5Z3O - chains D and J of the 11 polymer chains in the assembly; structure by electron microscopy, 3.62 A resolution.

[Chain D]
Molecule: Histone H2B 1.1
From: Xenopus laevis
UniProt: P02281 (H2B11_XENLA); residues 1-122 here correspond to UniProt positions 5-126 (UniProt number = residue number + 4)
Amino-acid sequence (122 residues; row label = number of the first residue in the row):
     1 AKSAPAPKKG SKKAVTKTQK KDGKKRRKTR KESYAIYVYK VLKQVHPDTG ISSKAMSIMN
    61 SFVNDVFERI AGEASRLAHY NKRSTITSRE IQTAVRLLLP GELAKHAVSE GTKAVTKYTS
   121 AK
Not modelled in the structure: 1-28, 122
UniProt features mapped onto this chain:
  - modified residue: Lys2 (N6-acetyllysine), Lys9 (N6-acetyllysine), Ser11 (Phosphoserine), Lys12 (N6-acetyllysine), Lys17 (N6-acetyllysine)
  - glycosylation: Ser109 (O-linked (GlcNAc) serine)
  - cross-link: Lys117 (Glycyl lysine isopeptide (Lys-Gly) (interchain with G-Cter in ubiquitin))

[Chain J]
Molecule: 167-nt DNA strand
Sequence (167 nucleotides; numbered -19 to 147; the number before each row is that of its first residue; numbers below 1 keep their minus sign (DA-19 is residue -19)):
   -19 ATCGTACTTC TCGACAAGCT TCAGGATGTA TATATCTGAC ACGTGCCTGG AGACTAGGGA
    41 GTAATCCCCT TGGCGGTTAA AACGCGGGGG ACAGCGCGTA CGTGCGTTTA AGCGGTGCTA
   101 GAGCTGTCTA CGACCAATTG AGCGGCCTCG GCACCGGGAT TCTCGAT
Not modelled in the structure: -19 to 0, 147

[Interface between chain D and chain J]
Contacting residue pairs (13):
  Thr29(D) - DC104(J)  hydrogen bond to the phosphate
  Tyr39(D) - DC20(J)  sugar contact
  Tyr39(D) - DA21(J)  hydrogen bond to the phosphate
  Gly50(D) - DC20(J)  phosphate contact
  Ile51(D) - DA19(J)  phosphate contact
  Ile51(D) - DC20(J)  hydrogen bond to the phosphate
  Ser52(D) - DA19(J)  sugar contact
  Ser53(D) - DA19(J)  hydrogen bond to the phosphate
  Arg83(D) - DG39(J)  phosphate contact
  Arg83(D) - DA40(J)  salt bridge to the phosphate
  Ser84(D) - DG38(J)  hydrogen bond to the phosphate
  Ser84(D) - DG39(J)  hydrogen bond to the phosphate
  Thr85(D) - DG39(J)  phosphate contact
Other interface residues (no listed pair), chain D (11 interface residues in all): Arg30, Glu32
Other interface residues (no listed pair), chain J (9 interface residues in all): DC27, DT28

[Summary]
The interface between chain D and chain J involves 11 residues on one side and 9 on the other; the contacts
include 6 hydrogen bonds and 1 salt bridge. Among the polar pairs are Thr29(D)-DC104(J), Tyr39(D)-DA21(J) and
Ile51(D)-DC20(J).
Here chain D is Histone H2B 1.1 (Xenopus laevis) and chain J is a 167-nt DNA strand. Entry 5Z3O (Structure of
Snf2-nucleosome complex in ADP state) was determined by electron microscopy together with 5Z3U, 5Z3V, 5Z3L,
6IY2 and 6IY3 from the same study.
